PDB entry 4CR2 | electron microscopy, 7.70 A resolution (low resolution: residue-level contacts below are approximate; hydrogen-bond / salt-bridge calls are withheld) | chains H and I of the 33 polymer chains in the assembly

[Chain H]
Name: 26S protease regulatory subunit 7 homolog
Organism: Saccharomyces cerevisiae
Reference sequence: P33299 (PRS7_YEAST); residue numbers follow UniProt; this construct covers 1-467
Chain sequence (467 residues; each row starts with the number of its first residue):
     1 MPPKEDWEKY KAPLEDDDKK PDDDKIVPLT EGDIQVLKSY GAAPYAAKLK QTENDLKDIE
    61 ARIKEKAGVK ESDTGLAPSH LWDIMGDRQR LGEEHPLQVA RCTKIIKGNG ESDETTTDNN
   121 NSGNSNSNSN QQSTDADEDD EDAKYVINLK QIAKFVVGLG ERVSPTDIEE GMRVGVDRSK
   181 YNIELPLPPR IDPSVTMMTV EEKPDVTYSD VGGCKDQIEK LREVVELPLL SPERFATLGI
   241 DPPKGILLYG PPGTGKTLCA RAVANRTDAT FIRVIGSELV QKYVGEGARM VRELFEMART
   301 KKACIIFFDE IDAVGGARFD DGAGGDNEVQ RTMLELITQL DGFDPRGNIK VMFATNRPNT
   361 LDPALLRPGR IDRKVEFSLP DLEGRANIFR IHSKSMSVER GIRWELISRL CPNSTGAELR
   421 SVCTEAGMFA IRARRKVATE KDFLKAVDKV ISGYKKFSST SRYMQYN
Unresolved in the structure: 1-48, 78-94, 109-140, 457-467
UniProt features mapped onto this chain:
  - binding site (ATP): G250 to T257
  - modified residue (Phosphoserine): S164, S231

[Chain I]
Name: 26S protease regulatory subunit 4 homolog
Organism: Saccharomyces cerevisiae
Reference sequence: P40327 (PRS4_YEAST); residues 1-437 here = UniProt positions 1-437
Chain sequence (437 residues; each row starts with the number of its first residue):
     1 MGQGVSSGQD KKKKKGSNQK PKYEPPVQSK FGRKKRKGGP ATAEKLPNIY PSTRCKLKLL
    61 RMERIKDHLL LEEEFVSNSE ILKPFEKKQE EEKKQLEEIR GNPLSIGTLE EIIDDDHAIV
   121 TSPTMPDYYV SILSFVDKEL LEPGCSVLLH HKTMSIVGVL QDDADPMVSV MKMDKSPTES
   181 YSDIGGLESQ IQEIKESVEL PLTHPELYEE MGIKPPKGVI LYGAPGTGKT LLAKAVANQT
   241 SATFLRIVGS ELIQKYLGDG PRLCRQIFKV AGENAPSIVF IDEIDAIGTK RYDSNSGGER
   301 EIQRTMLELL NQLDGFDDRG DVKVIMATNK IETLDPALIR PGRIDRKILF ENPDLSTKKK
   361 ILGIHTSKMN LSEDVNLETL VTTKDDLSGA DIQAMCTEAG LLALRERRMQ VTAEDFKQAK
   421 ERVMKNKVEE NLEGLYL
Unresolved in the structure: 1-74, 437
UniProt features mapped onto this chain:
  - binding site (ATP): G223 to T230
  - lipidation: G2 (N-myristoyl glycine)
  - cross-link (Glycyl lysine isopeptide (Lys-Gly)): K234 (interchain with G-Cter in ubiquitin), K255 (interchain with G-Cter in ubiquitin), K290 (interchain with G-Cter in ubiquitin)
  - mutagenesis: K229 (K229Q: 73% loss of ATPase activity)

[Chain H / chain I interface]
Contacting residue pairs (97; chain H residue first):
  K57(H) - D137(I)
  D58(H) - S134(I)
  D58(H) - F135(I)
  D58(H) - V136(I)
  D58(H) - D137(I)
  I59(H) - E92(I)
  A61(H) - S134(I)
  R62(H) - E92(I)
  R62(H) - Q95(I)
  R62(H) - L96(I)
  R62(H) - S134(I)
  E65(H) - I132(I)
  E65(H) - L133(I)
  E65(H) - S134(I)
  K66(H) - Q95(I)
  K66(H) - E98(I)
  V69(H) - S131(I)
  V69(H) - L133(I)
  D73(H) - T153(I)
  L76(H) - T153(I)
  A77(H) - Y129(I)
  A77(H) - V130(I)
  P96(H) - E111(I)
  P96(H) - I119(I)
  R101(H) - M125(I)
  R101(H) - D127(I)
  I152(H) - M125(I)
  G171(H) - Y129(I)
  M172(H) - Y129(I)
  R173(H) - E110(I)
  R173(H) - I119(I)
  R173(H) - D127(I)
  R173(H) - Y129(I)
  V174(H) - Y129(I)
  V195(H) - E110(I)
  M197(H) - R262(I)
  T199(H) - R265(I)
  P252(H) - D314(I)
  G253(H) - D314(I)
  G253(H) - R340(I)
  T257(H) - D314(I)
  I275(H) - E308(I)
  I275(H) - N311(I)
  S277(H) - P261(I)
  S277(H) - E308(I)
  E278(H) - P261(I)
  E278(H) - R262(I)
  E278(H) - R265(I)
  V280(H) - L257(I)
  V280(H) - G258(I)
  Q281(H) - L257(I)
  Q281(H) - G258(I)
  K282(H) - L257(I)
  Y283(H) - Y256(I)
  Y283(H) - L257(I)
  Y283(H) - D259(I)
  D309(H) - N311(I)
  E310(H) - L307(I)
  E310(H) - N311(I)
  D312(H) - S294(I)
  D312(H) - N295(I)
  A313(H) - N295(I)
  A313(H) - R300(I)
  A313(H) - L307(I)
  G315(H) - N295(I)
  G315(H) - R300(I)
  A317(H) - N295(I)
  A317(H) - S296(I)
  A317(H) - G297(I)
  R318(H) - G297(I)
  F319(H) - G297(I)
  D320(H) - G297(I)
  G325(H) - L257(I)
  D326(H) - G297(I)
  D326(H) - R300(I)
  E328(H) - L257(I)
  V329(H) - L257(I)
  V329(H) - R300(I)
  N356(H) - S294(I)
  T360(H) - D293(I)
  A417(H) - P341(I)
  R420(H) - K214(I)
  S421(H) - P341(I)
  S421(H) - G342(I)
  S421(H) - D345(I)
  T424(H) - K214(I)
  T424(H) - P215(I)
  E425(H) - D345(I)
  M428(H) - E196(I)
  M428(H) - P216(I)
  M428(H) - R346(I)
  R432(H) - E196(I)
  G453(H) - K347(I)
  Y454(H) - P336(I)
  Y454(H) - I339(I)
  K456(H) - K290(I)
  K456(H) - E332(I)
Interface residues without a listed pair, chain H (69 interface residues in all): T52, I63, S72, H95, T103, K150, E170, S194, R273, G316, R357, E418, K449
Interface residues without a listed pair, chain I (66 interface residues in all): F85, I113, D115, Y128, L140, S155, Q192, E193, G298, R304, L310, G315, F316, L334, A337, R343

[Summary]
Chain H and chain I form an interface of 69 and 66 residues respectively. UniProt lists 8 ATP-binding residues
on chain H; 8 ATP-binding residues and one mutagenesis site on chain I.
Here chain H is 26S protease regulatory subunit 7 homolog and chain I is 26S protease regulatory subunit 4
homolog, both from Saccharomyces cerevisiae. Entry 4CR2 (Deep classification of a large cryo-EM dataset
defines the conformational landscape of the 26S proteasome) was determined by electron microscopy (same
publication as 4CR3 and 4CR4).
